PDB entry 8ENU | electron microscopy, 3.22 A resolution | chains H and A of the 4 polymer chains in the assembly

[Chain H]
Name: Complement C3b alpha' chain
Organism: Homo sapiens
UniProtKB: P01024 (CO3_HUMAN); residues 727-1641 here correspond to UniProt positions 749-1663 (UniProt number = residue number + 22)
Amino-acid sequence (915 residues; each row starts with the number of its first residue):
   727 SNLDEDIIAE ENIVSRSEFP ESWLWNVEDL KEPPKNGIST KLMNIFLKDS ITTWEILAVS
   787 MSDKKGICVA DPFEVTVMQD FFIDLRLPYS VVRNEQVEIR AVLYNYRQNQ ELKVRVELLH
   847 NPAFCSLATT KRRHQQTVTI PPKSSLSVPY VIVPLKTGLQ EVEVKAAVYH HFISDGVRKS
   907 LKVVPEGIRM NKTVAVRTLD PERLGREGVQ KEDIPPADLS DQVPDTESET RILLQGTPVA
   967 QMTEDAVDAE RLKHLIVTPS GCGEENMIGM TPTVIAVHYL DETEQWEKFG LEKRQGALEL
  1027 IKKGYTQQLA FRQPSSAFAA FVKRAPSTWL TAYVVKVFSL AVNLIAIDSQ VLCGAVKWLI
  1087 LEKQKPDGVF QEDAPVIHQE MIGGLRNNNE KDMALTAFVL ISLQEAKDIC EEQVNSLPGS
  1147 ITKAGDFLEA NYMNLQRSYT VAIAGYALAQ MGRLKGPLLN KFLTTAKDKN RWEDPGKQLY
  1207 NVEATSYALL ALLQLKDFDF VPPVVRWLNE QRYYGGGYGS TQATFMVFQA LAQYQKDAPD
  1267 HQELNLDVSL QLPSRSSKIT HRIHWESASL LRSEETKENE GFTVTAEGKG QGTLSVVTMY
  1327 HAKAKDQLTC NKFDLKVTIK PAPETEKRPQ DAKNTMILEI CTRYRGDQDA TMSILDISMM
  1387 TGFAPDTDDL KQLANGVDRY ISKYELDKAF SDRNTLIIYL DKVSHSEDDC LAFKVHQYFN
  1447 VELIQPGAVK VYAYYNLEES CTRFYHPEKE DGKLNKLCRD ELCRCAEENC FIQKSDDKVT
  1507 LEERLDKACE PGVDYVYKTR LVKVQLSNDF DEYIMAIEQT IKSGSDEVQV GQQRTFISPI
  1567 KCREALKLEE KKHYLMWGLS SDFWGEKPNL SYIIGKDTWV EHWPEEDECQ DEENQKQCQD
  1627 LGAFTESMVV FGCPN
Unresolved in the structure: 727-734, 1334, 1350-1360, 1501-1503
Sequence notes: conflict Glu991 (Gln1013 in P01024)
Disulfide bonds: Cys851-Cys1491, Cys1079-Cys1136, Cys1336-Cys1467, Cys1367-Cys1436, Cys1484-Cys1489, Cys1496-Cys1568, Cys1515-Cys1639, Cys1615-Cys1624
Covalent attachments: N-acetylglucosamine (NAG) linked to Asn917
Curated features (UniProtKB/Swiss-Prot):
  - region: Glu1612 to Phe1637 (Interaction with CFP/properdin)
  - site: Arg932, Glu933 (Cleavage), Arg1281, Ser1282 (Cleavage), Arg1298, Ser1299 (Cleavage), Asn1641 (Coordinates Mg(2+) for interaction with Complement factor B Bb fragment (CFB))
  - modified residue (Phosphoserine): Ser946, Ser1299, Ser1551
  - glycosylation (N-linked (GlcNAc...) asparagine): Asn917, Asn1595

[Chain A]
Name: Lufaxin
Organism: Lutzomyia longipalpis
UniProtKB: Q5WPU8 (LUFX_LUTLO); residues 1-278 here correspond to UniProt positions 24-301 (UniProt number = residue number + 23)
Amino-acid sequence (278 residues; row label = number of the first residue in the row):
     1 DGDEYFIGKY KEKDETLFFA SYGLKRDPCQ IVLGYKCSNN QTHFVLNFKT NKKSCISAIK
    61 LTSYPKINQN SDLTRNLYCQ TGGIGTDNCK LVFKKRKRQI AANIEIYGIP AKKCSFKDRY
   121 IGADPLHVDS YGLSYQFDQE HGWNLERNNI FKDTRFSTEV FYHKNGLFNT QITYLAEEDS
   181 FSEAREITAK DIKKKFSIIL PNEEYKRISF LDVYWFQETM RKKPKYPYIH YNGECSNENK
   241 TCELVFDTDE LMTYALVKVF TNPESDGSRL KEEDLGRG
Unresolved in the structure: 275-278
Sequence notes: conflict Arg75 (Lys98 in Q5WPU8), Ser134 (Pro157 in Q5WPU8), Leu145 (Val168 in Q5WPU8), Asn148 (Tyr171 in Q5WPU8)
Disulfide bonds: Cys29-Cys37, Cys55-Cys114, Cys79-Cys89, Cys235-Cys242
Covalent attachments: glycan linked to Asn40; N-acetylglucosamine (NAG) linked to Asn239
Curated features (UniProtKB/Swiss-Prot):
  - glycosylation: Asn239 (N-linked (GlcNAc...) asparagine)

[Chain H / chain A interface]
Residue-residue contacts - 6 pairs, chain H then chain A:
  Ser1282(H) - Ile100(A)
  Lys1284(H) - Tyr64(A)
  Thr1286(H) - Phe19(A)
  Thr1286(H) - Asn103(A)
  Arg1288(H) - Glu105(A)  salt bridge
  Arg1288(H) - Tyr107(A)
Interface residues without a listed pair, chain H (6 interface residues in all): Ser1283, His1287
Interface residues without a listed pair, chain A (8 interface residues in all): Ser21, Ala101
Interface features reported in the paper:
  - residue pairs: Lys1284(H)-Tyr64(A), Arg1288(H)-Phe19(A) (cation-pi contact), Arg1288(H)-Glu105(A) (salt bridge)

[Summary]
Chain H and chain A form an interface of 6 and 8 residues respectively; the contacts include 1 salt bridge.
Its one salt-bridged contact is Arg1288(H)-Glu105(A). The paper describes a contact between Lys1284(H) and
Tyr64(A); a cation-pi contact between Arg1288(H) and Phe19(A); a salt bridge between Arg1288(H) and Glu105(A).
Chain H is Complement C3b alpha' chain (Homo sapiens) and chain A is Lufaxin (Lutzomyia longipalpis); the
structure, Structure of the C3bB proconvertase in complex with lufaxin, was determined by electron microscopy,
deposited together with 8EOK and 8EO2.
